Entry 3HOC (X-ray diffraction, 2.30 A resolution); this record covers chain A.

Chain A:
Name: Filamin-A
Organism: Homo sapiens
Notes: fragment: Actin-binding domain
UniProt: P21333 (FLNA_HUMAN); numbering as in UniProt (aligned over 2-269)
Amino-acid sequence (272 residues; numbered -2 to 269; the number before each row is that of its first residue; numbers below 1 keep their minus sign (Gly-2 is residue -2)):
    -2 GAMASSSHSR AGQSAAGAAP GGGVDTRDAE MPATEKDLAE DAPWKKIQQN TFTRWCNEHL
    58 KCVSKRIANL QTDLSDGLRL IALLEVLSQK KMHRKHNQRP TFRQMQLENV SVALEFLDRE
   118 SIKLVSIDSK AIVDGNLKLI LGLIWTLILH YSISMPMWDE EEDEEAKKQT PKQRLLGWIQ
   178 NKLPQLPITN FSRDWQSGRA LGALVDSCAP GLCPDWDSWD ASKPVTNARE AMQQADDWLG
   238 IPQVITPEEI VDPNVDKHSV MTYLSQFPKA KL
Not modelled in the structure: -2 to 38, 154-165, 266-269
Construct notes: expression tag (-2 to 1); engineered mutation Lys254 (Glu in P21333)
UniProt features mapped onto this chain:
  - modified residue: Ser2 (N-acetylserine), Ser11 (Phosphoserine)
  - cross-link (Glycyl lysine isopeptide (Lys-Gly)): Lys42 (interchain with G-Cter in ubiquitin), Lys43 (interchain with G-Cter in ubiquitin), Lys135 (interchain with G-Cter in ubiquitin)
  - natural variant: Ala39 (A39G: In PVNH1), Glu82 (E82V: In PVNH1), Met102 (M102V: In PVNH1), Ala128 (A128V: In PVNH1), Ser149 (S149F: In PVNH1), Gln170 (Q170P: In OPD2), Leu172 (L172F: In OPD1), Asn187 (N187S: In OPD2; uncertain significance), Arg196 (R196G: In OPD2; R196W: In OPD1), Ala200 (A200S: In OPD2), Asp203 (D203Y: In OPD1), Pro207 (P207L: In OPD1), 3 further natural variant entries in UniProt
  - mutagenesis: Lys42 (K42R: Abrogates ASB2alpha-mediated degradation without altering ASB2alpha binding; when associated with R-43 and R-135), Lys43 (K43R: Abrogates ASB2alpha-mediated degradation without altering ASB2alpha binding; when associated with R-42 and R-135), Lys135 (K135R: Abrogates ASB2alpha-mediated degradation without altering ASB2alpha binding; when associated with R-42 and R-43)

In short:
Curated annotation (UniProt) lists 3 mutagenesis sites.
Chain A is Filamin-A (Homo sapiens); the structure, Structure of the actin-binding domain of human filamin A
mutant E254K, was determined by X-ray diffraction (same publication as 3HOP and 3HOR).
